PDB entry 9B6T | electron microscopy, 2.54 A resolution | chains H and L of the 8 polymer chains in the assembly

# Chain H
Name: Fab1-7 heavy chain
Source organism: Homo sapiens
Sequence (120 residues; numbered 20 to 139; the number before each row is that of its first residue):
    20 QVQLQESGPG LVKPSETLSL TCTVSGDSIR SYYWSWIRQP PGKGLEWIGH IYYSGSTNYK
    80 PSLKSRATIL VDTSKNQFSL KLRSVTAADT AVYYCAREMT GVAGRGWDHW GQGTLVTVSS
Disulfide bonds: Cys41-Cys114

# Chain L
Name: Fab1-7 light chain
Source organism: Homo sapiens
Sequence (108 residues; each row starts with the number of its first residue):
    23 ALTQPPSASG TPGQRVTISC SGSSSNIGSN TVNWYQQLPG TAPKLLIFIN NQRPSGVPDR
    83 FSGSKSGTSA SLAISGLQSE DEADYYCTTW DGSLNGYVFG TRTEVTVL
Disulfide bonds: Cys42-Cys109

# How chain H and chain L interact
Residue-residue contacts (33):
  Gln58(H) - Gln59(L)  hydrogen bond
  Gln58(H) - Tyr108(L)
  Gly61(H) - Arg124(L)
  Lys62(H) - Tyr108(L)
  Leu64(H) - Tyr108(L)
  Leu64(H) - Phe121(L)
  Trp66(H) - Gly118(L)
  Trp66(H) - Tyr119(L)
  Trp66(H) - Phe121(L)  hydrophobic
  Asn77(H) - Trp112(L)
  Asn77(H) - Asn117(L)  hydrogen bond (side chain-backbone)
  Pro80(H) - Leu116(L)
  Tyr113(H) - Gln59(L)
  Tyr113(H) - Thr63(L)
  Tyr113(H) - Ala64(L)  hydrophobic
  Glu117(H) - Tyr119(L)  hydrogen bond
  Met118(H) - Phe70(L)  hydrophobic
  Ala122(H) - Tyr119(L)
  Gly123(H) - Trp112(L)
  Gly123(H) - Tyr119(L)  hydrogen bond (backbone-side chain)
  Arg124(H) - Thr53(L)
  Arg124(H) - Ile71(L)
  Arg124(H) - Tyr119(L)  hydrogen bond (backbone-side chain)
  Gly125(H) - Asn55(L)
  Gly125(H) - Tyr57(L)
  Gly125(H) - Tyr119(L)
  Trp126(H) - Tyr57(L)  hydrogen bond (backbone-side chain)
  Trp126(H) - Thr110(L)
  Trp126(H) - Tyr119(L)  hydrophobic
  Trp126(H) - Phe121(L)  hydrophobic
  Trp129(H) - Tyr57(L)
  Trp129(H) - Pro65(L)
  Gly130(H) - Ala64(L)
Interface residues without a listed pair, chain H (21 interface residues in all): Gly63, Glu65, His69, Tyr78
Interface residues without a listed pair, chain L (19 interface residues in all): Leu67

# Summary
Chain H and chain L form an interface of 21 and 19 residues respectively; the contacts include 6 hydrogen
bonds. Polar pairs include Gln58(H)-Gln59(L), Asn77(H)-Asn117(L) and Glu117(H)-Tyr119(L).
Chain H is Fab1-7 heavy chain and chain L is Fab1-7 light chain, both from Homo sapiens; the structure, Fab1-7
in complex with the capsid of Adeno-associated virus type 9, was determined by electron microscopy (same
publication as 9B6N, 9B6O, 9B6Q, 9B6R, 9B6S, 9B7K and 9 further entries).
